PDB entry 2MFF | solution NMR | chains A and B of the 4 polymer chains in the assembly

[Chain A]
Name: Carbon storage regulator homolog
Organism: Pseudomonas fluorescens
UniProtKB: Q5MXB2 (Q5MXB2_PSEFL); residue numbers follow UniProt; this construct covers 1-59
Sequence (70 residues; row label = number of the first residue in the row):
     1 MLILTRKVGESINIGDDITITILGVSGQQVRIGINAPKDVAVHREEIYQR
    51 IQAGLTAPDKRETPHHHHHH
Unresolved in the structure: 60-70
Differences from the reference sequence: expression tag (60-70)
What the authors report for this chain:
  - binding site for SL3(RsmZ) RNA: Arg44

[Chain B]
Molecule: SL3(RsmZ) RNA
Sequence (21 nucleotides; each row starts with the number of its first residue):
    40 GGGAUCGCAGGAAGCGAUCCC

[How chain A and chain B interact]
Pairs across the interface (17; chain A residue first):
  Met1(A) with G50(B), sugar contact; A51(B), base contact; A52(B), phosphate contact
  Leu2(A) with G49(B), sugar contact; G50(B), sugar contact; A51(B), base contact
  Ile3(A) with A51(B), base contact; A52(B), sugar contact; G53(B), base contact
  Leu4(A) with A48(B), base contact; G49(B), base contact
  Thr5(A) with C47(B), base contact; A48(B), base contact; G53(B), base contact
  Lys7(A) with C45(B), phosphate contact
  Gln28(A) with G42(B), phosphate contact; A43(B), phosphate contact
Other interface residues (no listed pair), chain A (8 interface residues in all): Gly27
Other interface residues (no listed pair), chain B (11 interface residues in all): G46

[Summary]
8 residues of chain A face 11 of chain B across their interface. From the paper: a binding site for SL3(RsmZ)
RNA at Arg44(A).
Chain A is Carbon storage regulator homolog (Pseudomonas fluorescens) and chain B is SL3(RsmZ) RNA; the
structure, Csr/Rsm protein-RNA recognition - A molecular affinity ruler: RsmZ(SL3)/RsmE(dimer) 2:1 complex,
was determined by solution NMR, deposited together with 2MFC, 2MFE, 2MFG and 2MFH.
